8TOT - chains A and C; structure by X-ray diffraction, 2.80 A resolution.

== Chain A ==
Molecule: Angiotensin-converting enzyme 2
Organism: Homo sapiens
UniProtKB: Q9BYF1 (ACE2_HUMAN); residues 18-614 here = UniProt positions 18-614
Amino-acid sequence (625 residues; each row starts with the number of its first residue):
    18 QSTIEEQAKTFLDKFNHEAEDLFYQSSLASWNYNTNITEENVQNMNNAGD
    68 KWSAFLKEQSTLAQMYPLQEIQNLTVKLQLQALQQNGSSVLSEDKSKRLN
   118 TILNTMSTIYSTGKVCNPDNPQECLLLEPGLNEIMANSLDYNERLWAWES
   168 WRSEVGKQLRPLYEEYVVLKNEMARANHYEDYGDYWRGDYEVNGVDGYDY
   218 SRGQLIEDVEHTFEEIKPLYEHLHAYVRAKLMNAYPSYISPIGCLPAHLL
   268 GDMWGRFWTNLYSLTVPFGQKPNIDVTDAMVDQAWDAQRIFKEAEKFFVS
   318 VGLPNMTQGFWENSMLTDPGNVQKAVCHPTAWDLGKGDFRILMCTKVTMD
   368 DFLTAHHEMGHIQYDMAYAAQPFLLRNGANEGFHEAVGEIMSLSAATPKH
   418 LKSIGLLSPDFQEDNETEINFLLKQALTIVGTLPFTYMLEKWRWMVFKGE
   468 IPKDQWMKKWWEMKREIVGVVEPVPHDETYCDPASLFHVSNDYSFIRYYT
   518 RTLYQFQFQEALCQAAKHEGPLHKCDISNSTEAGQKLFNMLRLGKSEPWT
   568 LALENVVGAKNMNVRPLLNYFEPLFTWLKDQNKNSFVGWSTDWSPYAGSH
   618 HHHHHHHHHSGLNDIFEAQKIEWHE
Disordered / not traced: 18, 615-642
Construct notes: expression tag (615-642)
UniProt features mapped onto this chain:
  - region (Interaction with SARS-CoV spike glycoprotein): Asp30 to Tyr41, Met82 to Pro84, Lys353 to Arg357
  - active site: Glu375 (Proton acceptor), His505 (Proton donor)
  - binding site (chloride): Arg169, Trp477, Lys481
  - binding site (substrate): Arg273, His345, Pro346, Tyr515
  - binding site (Zn(2+)): His374, His378, Glu402
  - glycosylation (N-linked (GlcNAc...) asparagine): Asn53, Asn90, Asn103, Asn322, Asn432, Asn546
  - mutagenesis: Ser19 (S19P: Increases slightly the interaction with RBD domain of SARS-CoV-2 spike protein), Gln24 to Lys26 (Slightly inhibits interaction with SARS-CoV spike glycoprotein), Gln24 (Q24T: Increases slightly the interaction with RBD domain of SARS-CoV-2 spike protein), Ala25 (A25V: Increases slightly the interaction with RBD domain of SARS-CoV-2 spike protein), Thr27 (T27Y: Increases slightly the interaction with RBD domain of SARS-CoV-2 spike protein. In sACE2.v2.2; increases interaction with RBD domain of SARS-CoV-2 spike protein ...), Leu29 (L29F: Increases slightly the interaction with RBD domain of SARS-CoV-2 spike protein), Lys31 (K31D: Abolishes interaction with SARS-CoV spike glycoprotein; K31Y: Increases slightly the interaction with RBD domain of SARS-CoV-2 spike protein), Asn33 (N33D: Increases slightly the interaction with RBD domain of SARS-CoV-2 spike protein), His34 (H34A: Increases slightly the interaction with RBD domain of SARS-CoV-2 spike protein), Glu37 (E37A: No effect on interaction with SARS-CoV spike glycoprotein), Asp38 (D38A: No effect on interaction with SARS-CoV spike glycoprotein), Leu39 (L39R: Increases slightly the interaction with RBD domain of SARS-CoV-2 spike protein), 48 further mutagenesis entries in UniProt
Disulfides: Cys133-Cys141, Cys344-Cys361, Cys530-Cys542
Covalent attachments: N-acetylglucosamine (NAG) linked to Asn53, Asn90, Asn103, Asn322, Asn546

== Chain C ==
Molecule: Cyclic peptide 2
Amino-acid sequence (15 residues; numbered 0 to 14; the number before each row is that of its first residue; numbering starts at 0):
     0 XYFQRSVRLPYLRCX
Modified positions: ACE (acetyl group) at position 0; NH2 (amino group) at position 14

== Chain A / chain C interface ==
Pairs across the interface (47; chain A residue first):
  Phe40(A) - Phe2(C)
  Phe40(A) - Gln3(C)
  Phe40(A) - Arg4(C)
  Ser43(A) - Phe2(C)
  Ser44(A) - Phe2(C)
  Ser47(A) - ACE_0(C)  hydrogen bond (side chain-backbone)
  Ser47(A) - Phe2(C)
  Asn51(A) - ACE_0(C)  hydrogen bond (side chain-backbone)
  Asn51(A) - Tyr1(C)  hydrogen bond
  Asn51(A) - Cys13(C)
  Met62(A) - ACE_0(C)
  Met62(A) - Phe2(C)
  Met62(A) - Tyr10(C)
  Met62(A) - Cys13(C)  hydrophobic
  Ala65(A) - Phe2(C)  hydrophobic
  Gly66(A) - Phe2(C)
  Trp69(A) - Gln3(C)  hydrogen bond (side chain-backbone)
  Trp69(A) - Pro9(C)
  Leu73(A) - Ser5(C)
  Leu73(A) - Val6(C)  hydrophobic
  Leu73(A) - Pro9(C)  hydrophobic
  Ala99(A) - Val6(C)
  Leu100(A) - Val6(C)  hydrophobic
  Gln102(A) - Val6(C)
  Gln102(A) - Arg7(C)
  Asn117(A) - Arg12(C)  hydrogen bond
  Leu120(A) - Arg12(C)
  Asn121(A) - Arg12(C)  hydrogen bond
  Ser124(A) - Cys13(C)  hydrogen bond (side chain-backbone)
  Tyr196(A) - Arg7(C)  hydrogen bond
  Tyr202(A) - Arg7(C)  hydrogen bond (backbone-side chain)
  Asp206(A) - Arg7(C)
  Val343(A) - NH2_14(C)
  Thr347(A) - Tyr1(C)
  Trp349(A) - Tyr1(C)  hydrophobic
  Asp350(A) - Arg4(C)  salt bridge
  Leu351(A) - Arg4(C)
  Gly352(A) - Arg4(C)
  Phe390(A) - Arg4(C)
  Arg393(A) - Arg4(C)
  Asn394(A) - Arg4(C)  hydrogen bond (side chain-backbone)
  Phe504(A) - Arg12(C)
  Asn508(A) - Arg12(C)
  Asn508(A) - Cys13(C)
  Tyr510(A) - Tyr1(C)
  Tyr510(A) - Leu11(C)
  Tyr510(A) - Arg12(C)  hydrogen bond (side chain-backbone)
Also at the interface, not in a pair above, chain A (38 interface residues in all): Tyr50, Ser77, Gly104, Gly205, His345, Leu391

== Overview ==
Chain A and chain C form an interface of 38 and 14 residues respectively, with 11 hydrogen bonds and 1 salt
bridge. Among the polar pairs are Asp350(A)-Arg4(C), Ser47(A)-ACE_0(C) and Asn51(A)-ACE_0(C).
Here chain A is Angiotensin-converting enzyme 2 (Homo sapiens) and chain C is Cyclic peptide 2. Entry 8TOT
(ACE2-peptide2 complex crystal form 2) was determined by X-ray diffraction (same publication as 8TOQ, 8TOR,
8TOS and 8TOU).
